PDB entry 7NI8 | X-ray diffraction, 2.20 A resolution | chains A and B

# Chain A
Protein: N6-adenosine-methyltransferase catalytic subunit
Source organism: Homo sapiens
Notes: EC 2.1.1.348
Reference sequence: Q86U44 (MTA70_HUMAN); residues 354-580 here = UniProt positions 354-580
Amino-acid sequence (246 residues; row label = number of the first residue in the row):
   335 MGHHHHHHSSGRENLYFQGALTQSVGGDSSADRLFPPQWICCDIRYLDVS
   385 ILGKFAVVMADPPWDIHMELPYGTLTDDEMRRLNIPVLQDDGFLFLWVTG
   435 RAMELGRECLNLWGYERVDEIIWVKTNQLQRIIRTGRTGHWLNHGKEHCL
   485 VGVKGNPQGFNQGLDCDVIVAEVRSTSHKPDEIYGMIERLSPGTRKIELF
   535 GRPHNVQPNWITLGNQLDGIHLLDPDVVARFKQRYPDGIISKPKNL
Disordered / not traced: 335-367, 402-404, 468-472, 577-580
Construct notes: initiating methionine (335); expression tag (336-353)
Residues lining bound ligands: UOZ040a (UEE; (R)-4-((2-azaspiro[3.3]heptan-2-yl)methyl)-N-((1-(6-(benzylamino)pyrimidin-4-yl)-3-hydroxypiperidin-3-yl)methyl)benzamide): C376, D377, I378, R379, D395, P396, P397, Y406, G407, T408, L409, W431, W457, E481, S511, H512, K513, F534, G535, R536, G548, N549, Q550
UniProt features mapped onto this chain:
  - region: P396 to T410 (Gate loop 1), E450 to E454 (Interaction with METTL14), Q462 to G479 (Interphase loop), Q464 to K480 (Interaction with METTL14), R465 to H478 (Positively charged region required for RNA-binding), V507 to D515 (Gate loop 2)
  - binding site (S-adenosyl-L-methionine): D377, I378, D395, K513, R536 to N539, N549, Q550
  - site (Interaction with METTL14): E438, R441

# Chain B
Protein: N6-adenosine-methyltransferase non-catalytic subunit
Source organism: Homo sapiens
Reference sequence: Q9HCE5 (MET14_HUMAN); residue numbers follow UniProt; this construct covers 107-395
Amino-acid sequence (290 residues; each row starts with the number of its first residue):
   106 MLKGTQSLNPHNDYCQHFVDTGHRPQNFIRDVGLADRFEEYPKLRELIRL
   156 KDELIAKSNTPPMYLQADIEAFDIRELTPKFDVILLEPPLEEYYRETGIT
   206 ANEKCWTWDDIMKLEIDEIAAPRSFIFLWCGSGEGLDLGRVCLRKWGYRR
   256 CEDICWIKTNKNNPGKTKTLDPKAVFQRTKEHCLMGIKGTVKRSTDGDFI
   306 HANVDIDLIITEEPEIGNIEKPVEIFHIIEHFCLGRRRLHLFGRDSTIRP
   356 GWLTVGPTLTNSNYNAETYASYFSAPNSYLTGCTEEIERL
Disordered / not traced: 106-116, 137-151, 202-208, 296-308, 394-395
Construct notes: initiating methionine (106)
Cystine bridges: C338-C388
UniProt features mapped onto this chain:
  - region: R135, D136 (Interaction with METTL3), S237, G238 (Interaction with METTL3), R245 to R254 (Positively charged region required for RNA-binding), R255 to D258 (Interaction with METTL3), K278 to H287 (Interaction with METTL3), K297, R298 (Positively charged region required for RNA-binding), N308 to D312 (Interaction with METTL3)
  - site (Interaction with METTL3): Y146, D242, R245, R298

# How chain A and chain B interact
Residue-residue contacts - 106 pairs, chain A then chain B:
  F427(A) with V280(B), hydrophobic
  F429(A) with F281(B), hydrophobic
  G434(A) with R255(B), hydrogen bond (backbone-side chain)
  M437(A) with R245(B); R255(B); D258(B)
  E438(A) with R245(B), salt bridge; R249(B); R255(B), salt bridge
  R441(A) with L241(B); D242(B), salt bridge; R245(B)
  E450(A) with K278(B), salt bridge
  R451(A) with G238(B), hydrogen bond (side chain-backbone); L241(B); D242(B), salt bridge
  V452(A) with K278(B); V280(B), hydrophobic; R283(B), hydrogen bond (backbone-side chain)
  D453(A) with A279(B); V280(B), hydrogen bond (side chain-backbone); F281(B), hydrogen bond (side chain-backbone); R283(B), salt bridge
  E454(A) with L241(B); K285(B), hydrogen bond (backbone-side chain); H287(B)
  I455(A) with F281(B), hydrophobic
  I456(A) with C260(B), hydrophobic; I262(B), hydrophobic; K285(B)
  V458(A) with I262(B), hydrophobic; L313(B), hydrophobic
  Q464(A) with Y119(B); F133(B); I134(B); R135(B), hydrogen bond (backbone-backbone)
  I466(A) with I134(B), hydrophobic; I315(B), hydrophobic
  G473(A) with E257(B)
  H474(A) with E257(B)
  W475(A) with F230(B), hydrophobic; C256(B); E257(B), hydrogen bond (backbone-side chain); I292(B), hydrophobic; F337(B); L339(B), hydrophobic
  L476(A) with E257(B), hydrogen bond (backbone-side chain); I259(B), hydrophobic; D310(B); I311(B); D312(B); I333(B), hydrophobic; F337(B), hydrophobic
  N477(A) with D310(B), hydrogen bond (backbone-backbone); I311(B); D312(B), hydrogen bond (backbone-backbone)
  H478(A) with E257(B), salt bridge; I311(B); D312(B)
  G479(A) with I311(B); D312(B), hydrogen bond (backbone-side chain); L313(B)
  K480(A) with D258(B), hydrogen bond (side chain-backbone); C260(B); D312(B), salt bridge; L313(B)
  H482(A) with D258(B), salt bridge
  V485(A) with V280(B), hydrophobic; F281(B), hydrophobic
  Q496(A) with P277(B); A279(B), hydrogen bond (side chain-backbone); V280(B)
  G497(A) with V280(B), hydrogen bond (backbone-backbone); Q282(B)
  L498(A) with F123(B); V124(B)
  D499(A) with C120(B); F123(B); V124(B); F281(B); Q282(B), hydrogen bond (backbone-backbone)
  C500(A) with F123(B); P130(B); F281(B); Q282(B); T284(B)
  D501(A) with Q282(B), hydrogen bond (backbone-backbone); R283(B); T284(B), hydrogen bond; K285(B), salt bridge
  V502(A) with P130(B); Q131(B); T284(B)
  I503(A) with C120(B), hydrophobic
  V504(A) with Y119(B); P130(B); Q131(B)
  E516(A) with N117(B); D118(B); C120(B)
  M520(A) with C120(B), hydrophobic; F281(B), hydrophobic
  R523(A) with C120(B); Q121(B); V124(B)
  L524(A) with V280(B), hydrophobic
Interface residues without a listed pair, chain A (43 interface residues in all): R435, L463, R465, I467
Interface residues without a listed pair, chain B (46 interface residues in all): E239, M290

# Summary
Chain A and chain B form an interface of 43 and 46 residues respectively, with 18 hydrogen bonds and 10 salt
bridges. Polar contacts include E438(A)-R245(B), E438(A)-R255(B) and R441(A)-D242(B). Bound to chain A:
UOZ040a. Curated annotation (UniProt) lists 10 S-adenosyl-L-methionine-binding residues on chain A.
Chain A is N6-adenosine-methyltransferase catalytic subunit and chain B is N6-adenosine-methyltransferase
non-catalytic subunit, both from Homo sapiens; the structure, Crystal structure of the human METTL3-METTL14
complex with compound UOZ040a, was determined by X-ray diffraction together with 7NHG, 7NHI, 7NHJ, 7NHV, 7NI7,
7NIA and 11 further entries from the same study.
